6VL6 - chains A and F of the 24 polymer chains in the assembly; structure by electron microscopy, 4.60 A resolution (low resolution: residue-level contacts below are approximate; hydrogen-bond / salt-bridge calls are withheld).

Chain A (and F):
Molecule: T33_dn2A
Organism: synthetic construct
Notes: chain F of this document is another copy of the same molecule, construct and numbering; everything in this record applies to it too
Amino-acid sequence (125 residues; numbered 1 to 125; the number before each row is that of its first residue):
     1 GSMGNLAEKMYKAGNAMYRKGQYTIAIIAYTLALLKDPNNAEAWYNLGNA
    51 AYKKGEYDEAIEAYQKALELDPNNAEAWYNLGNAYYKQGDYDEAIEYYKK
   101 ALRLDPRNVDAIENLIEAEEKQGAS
Unresolved in the structure: 123-125

How chain A and chain F interact:
Residue-residue contacts (10; chain A residue first):
  Thr-24(A) / Met-17(F)
  Ile-25(A) / Ile-25(F)
  Thr-31(A) / Met-3(F)
  Thr-31(A) / Leu-6(F)
  Thr-31(A) / Met-10(F)
  Leu-34(A) / Met-3(F)
  Leu-35(A) / Met-3(F)
  Trp-44(A) / Met-3(F)
  Glu-59(A) / Lys-12(F)
  Glu-62(A) / Asn-5(F)
Also at the interface, not in a pair above, chain A (11 interface residues in all): Ile-28, Leu-32, Leu-47
Also at the interface, not in a pair above, chain F (10 interface residues in all): Lys-9, Ala-29, Leu-32

Summary:
11 residues of chain A and 10 residues of chain F are in contact.
Both chains are T33_dn2A (synthetic construct). Entry 6VL6 (De novo designed tetrahedral nanoparticle T33_dn2
presenting BG505 SOSIP trimers) was determined by electron microscopy (same publication as 6VKN and 6VL5).
